Entry 3DSN (X-ray diffraction, 2.20 A resolution); this record covers chains B and C of the 3 polymer chains in the assembly.

# Chain B (and C)
Name: F1 capsule antigen
From: Yersinia pestis
Notes: fragment: to 170; engineered mutation(s): T7F; chain C of this document is another copy of the same molecule, construct and numbering; everything in this record applies to it too
UniProt: P26948 (CAF1_YERPE); residues 13-149 here correspond to UniProt positions 34-170 (UniProt number = residue number + 21)
Amino-acid sequence (149 residues; each row starts with the number of its first residue):
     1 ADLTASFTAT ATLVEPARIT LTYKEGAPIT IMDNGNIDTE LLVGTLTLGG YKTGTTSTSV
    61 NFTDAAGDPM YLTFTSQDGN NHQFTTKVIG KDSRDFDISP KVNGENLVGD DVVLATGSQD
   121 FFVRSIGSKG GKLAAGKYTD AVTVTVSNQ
Unresolved in the structure: 33, 135-136 (chain C: 1-17)
Differences from the reference sequence: insertion (1-12)

# Chain B / chain C interface
Contacting residue pairs (63; chain B residue first):
  Ala1(B) - Val146(C)
  Ala1(B) - Ser147(C)
  Ala1(B) - Asn148(C)  hydrogen bond (backbone-backbone)
  Ala1(B) - Gln149(C)  hydrogen bond (backbone-backbone)
  Asp2(B) - Thr145(C)
  Asp2(B) - Val146(C)
  Asp2(B) - Ser147(C)
  Leu3(B) - Ile19(C)  hydrophobic
  Leu3(B) - Val144(C)
  Leu3(B) - Thr145(C)
  Leu3(B) - Val146(C)  hydrogen bond (backbone-backbone)
  Thr4(B) - Val144(C)
  Thr4(B) - Thr145(C)
  Ala5(B) - Ile19(C)
  Ala5(B) - Thr143(C)
  Ala5(B) - Val144(C)  hydrogen bond (backbone-backbone)
  Ser6(B) - Val142(C)
  Phe7(B) - Leu21(C)
  Phe7(B) - Tyr23(C)  hydrophobic
  Phe7(B) - Asp140(C)
  Phe7(B) - Ala141(C)
  Phe7(B) - Val142(C)  hydrogen bond (backbone-backbone)
  Thr8(B) - Thr139(C)
  Thr8(B) - Asp140(C)
  Ala9(B) - Tyr23(C)  hydrophobic
  Ala9(B) - Phe74(C)  hydrophobic
  Ala9(B) - Thr139(C)
  Ala9(B) - Asp140(C)  hydrogen bond (backbone-backbone)
  Thr10(B) - Tyr23(C)  hydrogen bond (backbone-side chain)
  Thr10(B) - Glu25(C)  hydrogen bond
  Thr10(B) - Tyr138(C)
  Ala11(B) - Glu25(C)
  Ala11(B) - Val43(C)  hydrophobic
  Ala11(B) - Phe84(C)  hydrophobic
  Ala11(B) - Gly136(C)
  Ala11(B) - Lys137(C)
  Ala11(B) - Tyr138(C)  hydrogen bond (backbone-backbone)
  Thr12(B) - Glu25(C)  hydrogen bond
  Thr12(B) - Pro28(C)
  Thr12(B) - Ile29(C)  hydrogen bond (backbone-backbone)
  Thr12(B) - Gly136(C)
  Thr12(B) - Lys137(C)  hydrogen bond
  Leu13(B) - Ile29(C)
  Leu13(B) - Ile31(C)  hydrophobic
  Leu13(B) - Phe84(C)  hydrophobic
  Leu13(B) - Leu133(C)  hydrophobic
  Leu13(B) - Ala135(C)
  Leu13(B) - Gly136(C)  hydrogen bond (backbone-backbone)
  Leu13(B) - Tyr138(C)  hydrophobic
  Val14(B) - Ile29(C)  hydrogen bond (backbone-backbone)
  Val14(B) - Thr30(C)
  Val14(B) - Ile31(C)  hydrogen bond (backbone-backbone)
  Val14(B) - Ala135(C)  hydrophobic
  Glu15(B) - Ile31(C)
  Glu15(B) - Leu133(C)
  Glu15(B) - Ala134(C)
  Glu15(B) - Ala135(C)  hydrogen bond (side chain-backbone)
  Pro16(B) - Thr30(C)
  Pro16(B) - Ile31(C)
  Arg18(B) - Ile31(C)  hydrogen bond (side chain-backbone)
  Arg18(B) - Met32(C)
  Arg18(B) - Asp33(C)  salt bridge
  Gly50(B) - Asp33(C)
Other interface residues (no listed pair), chain C (33 interface residues in all): Thr20, Thr22, Ile37

# Overview
Chain B and chain C form an interface of 18 and 33 residues respectively, with 17 hydrogen bonds and 1 salt
bridge. Polar pairs include Arg18(B)-Asp33(C), Thr10(B)-Tyr23(C) and Thr10(B)-Glu25(C).
Chain B and chain C are both F1 capsule antigen (Yersinia pestis); the structure, Crystal structure of the
complex of the Caf1M chaperone with the mini-fiber of two Caf1 subunits ..., was determined by X-ray
diffraction.
